Entry 8IAZ (electron microscopy, 3.00 A resolution); this record covers chains A and C of the 4 polymer chains in the assembly.

== Chain A ==
Name: Transposase
Source organism: Firmicutes bacterium AM43-11BH
Reference sequence: A0A417B524 (A0A417B524_9FIRM); numbering as in UniProt (aligned over 4-387)
Amino-acid sequence (384 residues; numbered 4 to 387; the number before each row is that of its first residue):
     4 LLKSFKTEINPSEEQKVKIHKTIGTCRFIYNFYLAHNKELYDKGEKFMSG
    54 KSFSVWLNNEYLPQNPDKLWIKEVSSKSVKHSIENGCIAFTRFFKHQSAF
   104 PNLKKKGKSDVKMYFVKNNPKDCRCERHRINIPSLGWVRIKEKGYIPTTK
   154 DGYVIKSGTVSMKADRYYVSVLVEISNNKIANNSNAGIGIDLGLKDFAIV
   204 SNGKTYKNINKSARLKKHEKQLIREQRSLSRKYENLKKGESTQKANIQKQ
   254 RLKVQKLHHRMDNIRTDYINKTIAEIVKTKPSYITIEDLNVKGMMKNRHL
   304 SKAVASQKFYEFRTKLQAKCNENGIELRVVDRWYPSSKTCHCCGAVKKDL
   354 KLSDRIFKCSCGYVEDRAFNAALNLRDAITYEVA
Differences from the reference sequence: conflict Ala371 (Asp in A0A417B524)
Ion coordination: Zn2+: Cys343, Cys346, Cys362, Cys364
From the paper describing this entry:
  - catalytic residues: Asp194, Glu290
  - mutagenesis - D194A, E290A: abolished catalytic activity on linearized dsDNA substrates
  - binding site for the 207-nt RNA strand: Arg130, His131, Arg132, Arg142, Tyr148, Arg227, Arg230, Arg234, Asn238, Asn249, Lys299, Asn300, Arg301, Trp336, Lys341, Lys354
  - binding site for the 16-nt DNA strand (chain C): Tyr44, Phe50, Ser52, Asn61, Asn62, Lys83, Phe97, Phe103, Asn121, Asn122
  - specificity-determining residues: Lys83, Asn121
  - binding site for the 24-nt DNA strand: Lys80, Tyr117, Asn121, Ser160
  - mutagenesis - Y117A, S160A: decreased catalytic activity

== Chain C ==
Molecule: 16-nt DNA strand
Sequence (16 nucleotides; numbered -5 to 10; the number before each row is that of its first residue; numbers below 1 keep their minus sign (DC-5 is residue -5)):
    -5 CCATTAGGAGCTGATG

== How chain A and chain C interact ==
Contacting residue pairs (27):
  Asn40(A) with DG10(C), phosphate contact
  Lys41(A) with DG10(C), sugar contact
  Tyr44(A) with DT9(C), phosphate contact; DG10(C), phosphate contact
  Phe50(A) with DA8(C), base contact
  Ser52(A) with DC5(C), hydrogen bond to the base; DT6(C), base contact
  Lys54(A) with DG4(C), base contact; DC5(C), base contact
  Ser55(A) with DC5(C), base contact
  Val58(A) with DG4(C), phosphate contact
  Asn61(A) with DG2(C), sugar contact; DA3(C), hydrogen bond to the phosphate
  Asn62(A) with DA3(C), hydrogen bond to the phosphate
  Lys75(A) with DG2(C), salt bridge to the phosphate
  Ser79(A) with DG1(C), hydrogen bond to the phosphate
  Lys80(A) with DG2(C), base contact
  Lys83(A) with DG4(C), hydrogen bond to the base
  Phe96(A) with DG10(C), phosphate contact
  Phe97(A) with DG10(C), phosphate contact
  Phe103(A) with DG10(C), stacking on the base
  Asn121(A) with DA0(C), base contact; DG1(C), hydrogen bond to the base
  Asn122(A) with DT-1(C), base contact; DA0(C), hydrogen bond to the base
  Lys124(A) with DT-2(C), salt bridge to the phosphate
  Pro136(A) with DA0(C), phosphate contact
Other interface residues (no listed pair), chain A (25 interface residues in all): Val77, Ser78, Phe93, Thr94

== Overview ==
The interface between chain A and chain C involves 25 residues on one side and 12 on the other; the contacts
include 7 hydrogen bonds, 2 salt bridges and 1 aromatic stacking contact. Among the polar pairs are
Ser52(A)-DC5(C), Lys83(A)-DG4(C) and Asn121(A)-DG1(C). From the paper: catalytic residues Asp194(A) and
Glu290(A); D194A and E290A of chain A abolish catalytic activity on linearized dsDNA substrates; 4
substitutions were tested in all.
Here chain A is Transposase (Firmicutes bacterium AM43-11BH) and chain C is a 16-nt DNA strand. Entry 8IAZ
(Cryo-EM structure of the ISFba1 TnpB-reRNA-dsDNA complex) was determined by electron microscopy.
